2GID - chains A and D of the 4 polymer chains in the assembly; structure by X-ray diffraction, 3.35 A resolution.

# Chain A
Molecule: mitochondrial RNA-binding protein 2
From: Trypanosoma brucei
UniProt: Q952G2 (Q952G2_9TRYP); residue numbers follow UniProt; this construct covers 30-224
Sequence (195 residues; each row starts with the number of its first residue):
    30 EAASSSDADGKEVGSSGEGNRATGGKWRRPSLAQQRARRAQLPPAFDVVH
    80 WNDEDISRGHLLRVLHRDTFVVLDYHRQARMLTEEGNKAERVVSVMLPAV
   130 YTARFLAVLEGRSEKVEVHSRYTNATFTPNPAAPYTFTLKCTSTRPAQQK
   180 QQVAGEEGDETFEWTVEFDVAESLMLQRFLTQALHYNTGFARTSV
Disordered / not traced: 30-59, 176-187, 222-224
Sequence notes: modified residue (110, 125, 204)
Modified / non-standard residues: Mse110 (selenomethionine; parent Met); Mse125 (selenomethionine; parent Met); Mse204 (selenomethionine; parent Met)

# Chain D
Molecule: mitochondrial RNA-binding protein 1
From: Trypanosoma brucei
UniProt: P90629 (P90629_9TRYP); numbering as in UniProt (aligned over 20-206)
Sequence (187 residues; numbered 20 to 206; the number before each row is that of its first residue):
    20 ASTFSGVQSLPKFEIHDVRDDPAEGTMTRVAVDGKLLLISQYPQLGPRKV
    70 DPNDLSPQFDADRRISVRLRHVDLAYLVGVCKERVPRHRMETKAYTLDFE
   120 KSAQGYHLHGKVHRVASQRMEDWSVKFDNHFAVTLEHFLESALDESFGFR
   170 QHYATRAAEGGEKIAATSSAEGGARRKRSVSDTSRYH
Disordered / not traced: 20-27, 174-206
Sequence notes: conflict Glu43 (Leu in P90629); modified residue (46, 109, 139)
Modified / non-standard residues: Mse46 (selenomethionine; parent Met); Mse109 (selenomethionine; parent Met); Mse139 (selenomethionine; parent Met)

# How chain A and chain D interact
Pairs across the interface - 39 pairs, chain A then chain D:
  Arg68(A) with Gly53(D)
  Ala69(A) with His171(D), hydrogen bond (backbone-side chain)
  Leu71(A) with His171(D), hydrogen bond (backbone-side chain)
  Pro73(A) with Phe166(D); Gly167(D); Phe168(D), hydrophobic; His171(D)
  Ala74(A) with Lys54(D), hydrogen bond (backbone-side chain); Phe166(D), hydrogen bond (backbone-backbone)
  Phe75(A) with Lys54(D); His90(D); Phe166(D), hydrophobic
  Tyr164(A) with Arg103(D)
  Asp198(A) with Tyr95(D), hydrogen bond
  Val199(A) with Arg103(D)
  Ala200(A) with Val91(D), hydrophobic; Ala94(D), hydrophobic; Tyr95(D), hydrophobic
  Leu203(A) with Val97(D), hydrophobic; Gly98(D); Lys101(D); Leu162(D), hydrophobic
  Mse204(A) with His90(D); Val91(D), hydrophobic; Ala94(D), hydrophobic; Phe166(D)
  Arg207(A) with Lys101(D); Leu162(D); Asp163(D), salt bridge; Phe166(D)
  Phe208(A) with Phe166(D); Phe168(D), hydrophobic
  Gln211(A) with Asp163(D); Phe168(D)
  Tyr215(A) with Phe168(D), hydrophobic; Arg169(D); Tyr172(D), hydrophobic
  Asn216(A) with Tyr172(D)
  Ala220(A) with Tyr172(D), hydrophobic
Also at the interface, not in a pair above, chain A (21 interface residues in all): Pro72, His95, Ala212
Also at the interface, not in a pair above, chain D (21 interface residues in all): Val104, Glu164, Ser165

# Overview
The chain A/chain D interface involves 21 residues from each chain, with 5 hydrogen bonds and 1 salt bridge.
Among the polar pairs are Arg207(A)-Asp163(D), Ala69(A)-His171(D) and Leu71(A)-His171(D).
Chain A is mitochondrial RNA-binding protein 2 and chain D is mitochondrial RNA-binding protein 1, both from
Trypanosoma brucei; the structure, Crystal structures of trypanosoma bruciei MRP1/MRP2, was determined by
X-ray diffraction (same publication as 2GIA and 2GJE).
